PDB entry 5GTC | X-ray diffraction, 2.70 A resolution | chains D and I of the 11 polymer chains in the assembly

Chain D:
Molecule: Histone H2B type 1-J
Organism: Homo sapiens
Reference sequence: P06899 (H2B1J_HUMAN); residues 0-125 here correspond to UniProt positions 1-126 (UniProt number = residue number + 1)
Sequence (129 residues; row label = number of the first residue in the row; numbers below 1 keep their minus sign (Gly-3 is residue -3)):
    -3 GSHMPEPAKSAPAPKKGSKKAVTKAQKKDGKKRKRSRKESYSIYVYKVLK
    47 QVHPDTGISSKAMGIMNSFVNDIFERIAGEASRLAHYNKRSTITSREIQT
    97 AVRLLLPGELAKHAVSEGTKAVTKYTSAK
Not modelled in the structure: -3 to 31, 125
Construct notes: expression tag (-3 to -1)
Curated features (UniProtKB/Swiss-Prot):
  - modified residue: Pro1 (N-acetylproline), Glu2 (ADP-ribosyl glutamic acid), Lys5 (N6-(2-hydroxyisobutyryl)lysine), Ser6 (ADP-ribosylserine), Lys11 (N6-(beta-hydroxybutyryl)lysine), Lys12 (N6-(2-hydroxyisobutyryl)lysine), Ser14 (Phosphoserine), Lys15 (N6-acetyllysine), Lys16 (N6-(beta-hydroxybutyryl)lysine), Lys20 (N6-(2-hydroxyisobutyryl)lysine), Lys23 (N6-(2-hydroxyisobutyryl)lysine), Lys24 (N6-(2-hydroxyisobutyryl)lysine), Lys34 (N6-(2-hydroxyisobutyryl)lysine), Glu35 (PolyADP-ribosyl glutamic acid), Ser36 (Phosphoserine), Lys43 (N6-(2-hydroxyisobutyryl)lysine), Lys46 (N6-(2-hydroxyisobutyryl)lysine), Lys57 (N6,N6-dimethyllysine), Arg79 (Dimethylated arginine), Lys85 (N6,N6,N6-trimethyllysine) and 6 more in UniProt
  - glycosylation: Ser112 (O-linked (GlcNAc) serine)
  - cross-link (Glycyl lysine isopeptide (Lys-Gly)): Lys5 (interchain with G-Cter in SUMO2), Lys20 (interchain with G-Cter in SUMO2), Lys34 (interchain with G-Cter in ubiquitin), Lys120 (interchain with G-Cter in ubiquitin)
Bound ions: Mn2+: Val48 (shared with 1 residue of chain E)

Chain I:
Molecule: 146-nt DNA strand
Organism: Homo sapiens
Sequence (146 nucleotides; numbered 1 to 146; the number before each row is that of its first residue):
     1 ATCAATATCCACCTGCAGATTCTACCAAAAGTGTATTTGGAAACTGCTCC
    51 ATCAAAAGGCATGTTCAGCTGAATTCAGCTGAACATGCCTTTTGATGGAG
   101 CAGTTTCCAAATACACTTTTGGTAGAATCTGCAGGTGGATATTGAT
Bound ions: Mn2+ site 1 near DG121 (its only coordinating residue here); Mn2+ site 2 near DA133 (its only coordinating residue here)

Chain D / chain I interface:
Pairs across the interface - 13 pairs, chain D then chain I:
  Ser32(D) - DG103(I)  hydrogen bond to the phosphate
  Arg33(D) - DC25(I)  base contact
  Glu35(D) - DA28(I)  sugar contact
  Tyr42(D) - DT20(I)  phosphate contact
  Gly53(D) - DT20(I)  phosphate contact
  Ile54(D) - DT20(I)  hydrogen bond to the phosphate
  Ser55(D) - DA19(I)  phosphate contact
  Ser56(D) - DA19(I)  hydrogen bond to the phosphate
  Arg86(D) - DG39(I)  salt bridge to the phosphate
  Arg86(D) - DG40(I)  salt bridge to the phosphate
  Ser87(D) - DT38(I)  phosphate contact
  Ser87(D) - DG39(I)  hydrogen bond to the phosphate
  Thr88(D) - DG39(I)  hydrogen bond to the phosphate
Interface residues without a listed pair, chain D (12 interface residues in all): Lys85
Interface residues without a listed pair, chain I (9 interface residues in all): DC26

In short:
12 residues of chain D and 9 residues of chain I are in contact; the contacts include 5 hydrogen bonds and 2
salt bridges. Polar pairs include Ser32(D)-DG103(I), Ile54(D)-DT20(I) and Ser56(D)-DA19(I).
Here chain D is Histone H2B type 1-J and chain I is a 146-nt DNA strand, both from Homo sapiens. Entry 5GTC
(Crystal structure of complex between DMAP-SH conjugated with a Kaposi's sarcoma herpesvirus LANA peptide
(5-15) and ...) was determined by X-ray diffraction.
